3BEZ - chains A and C of the 4 polymer chains in the assembly; structure by X-ray diffraction, 2.76 A resolution.

== Chain A (and C) ==
Protein: Protease 4
Organism: Escherichia coli
Notes: EC 3.4.21.-; chain C of this document is another copy of the same molecule, construct and numbering; everything in this record applies to it too
UniProtKB: P08395 (SPPA_ECOLI); residues 47-618 here = UniProt positions 47-618
Amino-acid sequence (593 residues; row label = number of the first residue in the row):
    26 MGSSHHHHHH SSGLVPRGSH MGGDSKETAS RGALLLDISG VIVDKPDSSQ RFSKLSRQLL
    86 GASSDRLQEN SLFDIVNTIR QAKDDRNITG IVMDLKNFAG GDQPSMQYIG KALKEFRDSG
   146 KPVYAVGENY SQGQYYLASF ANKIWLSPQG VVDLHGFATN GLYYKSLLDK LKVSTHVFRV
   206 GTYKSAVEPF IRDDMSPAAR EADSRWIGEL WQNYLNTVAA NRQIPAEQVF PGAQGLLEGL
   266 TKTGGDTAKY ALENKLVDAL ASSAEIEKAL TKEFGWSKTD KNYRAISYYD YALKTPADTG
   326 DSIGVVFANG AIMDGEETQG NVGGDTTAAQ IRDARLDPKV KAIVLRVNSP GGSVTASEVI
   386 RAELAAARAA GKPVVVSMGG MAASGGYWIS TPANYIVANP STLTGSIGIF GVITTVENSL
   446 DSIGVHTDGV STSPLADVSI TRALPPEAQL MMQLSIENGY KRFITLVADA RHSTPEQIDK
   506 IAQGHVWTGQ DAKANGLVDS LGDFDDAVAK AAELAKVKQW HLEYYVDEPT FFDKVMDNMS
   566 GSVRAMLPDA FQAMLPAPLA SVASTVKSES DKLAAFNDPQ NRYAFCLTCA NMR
Not modelled in the structure: 26-55, 72-92, 550-618 (chain C: 26-54, 72-92, 552-618)
Sequence notes: expression tag (26-46)
Modified residues: Mse26, Mse46, Mse561, Mse564, Mse571, Mse579, Mse617 (selenomethionine); Mse118, Mse131, Mse220, Mse338, Mse403, Mse406, Mse476, Mse477 (selenomethionine; parent Met)
Curated features (UniProtKB/Swiss-Prot):
  - active site: K209 (Proton donor/acceptor), S409 (Nucleophile)
From the paper describing this entry:
  - catalytic residues: K209, S409
  - catalytic residues: G377, G410 (proposed by the authors, not directly observed)

== Chain A / chain C interface ==
Residue-residue contacts (71):
  K121(A) - D350(C)  salt bridge
  E153(A) - V384(C)
  N154(A) - T380(C)
  Q174(A) - N483(C)
  Q174(A) - R487(C)
  H180(A) - S458(C)  hydrogen bond (backbone-side chain)
  H180(A) - L460(C)
  H180(A) - A461(C)
  G181(A) - T457(C)
  G181(A) - A461(C)
  F182(A) - S456(C)
  F182(A) - T457(C)  hydrogen bond (backbone-side chain)
  F182(A) - A461(C)
  A183(A) - V455(C)
  A183(A) - S456(C)
  A183(A) - A461(C)
  A183(A) - D462(C)
  T184(A) - G454(C)
  T184(A) - V455(C)  hydrogen bond (backbone-backbone)
  N185(A) - T452(C)
  N185(A) - D453(C)
  N185(A) - T466(C)  hydrogen bond
  N185(A) - R467(C)
  G186(A) - H451(C)
  G186(A) - T452(C)
  G186(A) - D453(C)  hydrogen bond (backbone-backbone)
  L187(A) - H451(C)
  L187(A) - T452(C)
  Y188(A) - G449(C)
  Y188(A) - V450(C)
  Y188(A) - H451(C)  hydrogen bond (backbone-backbone)
  Y188(A) - D453(C)
  S191(A) - G449(C)
  L192(A) - I448(C)
  L192(A) - G449(C)  hydrogen bond (backbone-backbone)
  L192(A) - V450(C)  hydrophobic
  K195(A) - S447(C)
  K195(A) - I448(C)
  K195(A) - G449(C)
  D218(A) - G449(C)
  D218(A) - H451(C)  salt bridge
  D219(A) - D453(C)
  Mse220(A) - D453(C)  hydrogen bond (backbone-side chain)
  Mse220(A) - G454(C)
  Mse220(A) - V455(C)
  R225(A) - D453(C)  salt bridge
  R225(A) - G454(C)  hydrogen bond (side chain-backbone)
  D228(A) - V455(C)
  S229(A) - V455(C)
  I232(A) - V455(C)  hydrophobic
  I232(A) - T457(C)
  W236(A) - T457(C)
  F255(A) - S458(C)
  A258(A) - L460(C)  hydrophobic
  A258(A) - E472(C)
  L265(A) - Mse476(C)  hydrophobic
  L265(A) - L479(C)  hydrophobic
  T266(A) - L479(C)
  G269(A) - N483(C)  hydrogen bond (backbone-side chain)
  G270(A) - L479(C)
  G270(A) - N483(C)  hydrogen bond (backbone-side chain)
  D271(A) - N483(C)
  A289(A) - R360(C)
  A289(A) - E388(C)
  A289(A) - A391(C)  hydrophobic
  E292(A) - R357(C)  salt bridge
  E292(A) - R360(C)  salt bridge
  W301(A) - R357(C)
  K306(A) - R357(C)  hydrogen bond (backbone-side chain)
  K306(A) - L361(C)
  N307(A) - R357(C)  hydrogen bond
Interface residues without a listed pair, chain A (42 interface residues in all): Y189, G233, L261, L262, S287, S288
Interface residues without a listed pair, chain C (35 interface residues in all): P363, A387, P459, S464, L475

== Summary ==
42 residues of chain A and 35 residues of chain C are in contact; the contacts include 13 hydrogen bonds and 5
salt bridges. Polar pairs include K121(A)-D350(C), D218(A)-H451(C) and R225(A)-D453(C). UniProt lists
active-site residues K209(A) and S409(A) on chain A. The paper reports catalytic residues K209(A), S409(A) and
G377(A) among others.
Both chains are Protease 4 (Escherichia coli). Entry 3BEZ (Crystal structure of Escherichia coli Signal
peptide peptidase (SppA), SeMet crystals) was determined by X-ray diffraction, deposited together with 3BF0.
